PDB entry 4E44 | X-ray diffraction, 2.10 A resolution | chains A and C of the 4 polymer chains in the assembly

# Chain A (and C)
Molecule: Centromere protein S
From: Homo sapiens
Notes: chain C of this document is another copy of the same molecule, construct and numbering; everything in this record applies to it too
UniProt: Q8N2Z9 (CENPS_HUMAN); numbering as in UniProt (aligned over 1-110)
Sequence (112 residues; row label = number of the first residue in the row; numbers below 1 keep their minus sign (Gly-1 is residue -1)):
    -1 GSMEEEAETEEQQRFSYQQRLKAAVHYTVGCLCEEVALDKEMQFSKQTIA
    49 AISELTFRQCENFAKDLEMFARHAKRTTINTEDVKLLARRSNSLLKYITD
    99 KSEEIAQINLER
Disordered / not traced: 103-110 (chain C: -1 to 8, 106-110)
Construct notes: expression tag (-1 to 0)
Curated features (UniProtKB/Swiss-Prot):
  - modified residue: Met1 (N-acetylmethionine)
  - mutagenesis: Lys73 to Arg74 (No effect on CENPX- and FANCM-binding; loss of double-stranded DNA-binding of the MHF heterodimer and of FANCM recruitment to fork DNA decrease in FA core complex activity, as shown by lower levels ...), Arg87 to Arg88 (Partial loss of CENPX- and FANCM-binding decrease in FA core complex activity, as shown by lower levels of FANCD2 monoubiquitination and higher frequency of sister chromatin exchanges ...)

# Interface between chain A and chain C
Residue-residue contacts - 23 pairs, chain A then chain C:
  Asn60(A) - Arg88(C)
  Asp64(A) - Arg87(C)  salt bridge
  Asp64(A) - Arg88(C)  salt bridge
  Met67(A) - Arg87(C)
  Phe68(A) - Phe68(C)  hydrophobic
  Phe68(A) - His71(C)  hydrogen bond (backbone-side chain)
  Phe68(A) - Arg87(C)
  His71(A) - Phe68(C)  hydrogen bond (side chain-backbone)
  His71(A) - Ala72(C)
  His71(A) - Arg74(C)  hydrogen bond
  His71(A) - Glu80(C)
  His71(A) - Asp81(C)  salt bridge
  His71(A) - Leu84(C)
  Ala72(A) - His71(C)
  Arg74(A) - His71(C)  hydrogen bond
  Asp81(A) - His71(C)  salt bridge
  Leu84(A) - His71(C)
  Arg87(A) - Asp64(C)  salt bridge
  Arg87(A) - Met67(C)
  Arg87(A) - Phe68(C)
  Arg87(A) - Arg87(C)
  Arg88(A) - Asn60(C)
  Arg88(A) - Asp64(C)  salt bridge
Interface residues without a listed pair, chain A (13 interface residues in all): Ala69, Glu80
Interface residues without a listed pair, chain C (13 interface residues in all): Leu93

# Summary
Chain A and chain C each contribute 13 residues to their interface; the contacts include 4 hydrogen bonds and
6 salt bridges. Polar pairs include Asp64(A)-Arg87(C), Asp64(A)-Arg88(C) and His71(A)-Asp81(C). Curated
annotation (UniProt) lists 4 mutagenesis sites on chain A.
Chain A and chain C are both Centromere protein S (Homo sapiens); the structure, Crystal structure of the
hMHF1/hMHF2 Histone-Fold Tetramer, was determined by X-ray diffraction.
